PDB entry 6Z9G | X-ray diffraction, 1.76 A resolution | chains A and B

== Chain A ==
Molecule: Periplasmic [NiFeSe] hydrogenase, small subunit
From: Desulfovibrio vulgaris (strain Hildenborough / ATCC 29579 / DSM 644 / NCIMB 8303)
Notes: EC 1.12.7.2
UniProt: Q72AS4 (Q72AS4_DESVH); residues 1-283 here correspond to UniProt positions 35-317 (UniProt number = residue number + 34)
Sequence (283 residues; numbered 1 to 283; the number before each row is that of its first residue):
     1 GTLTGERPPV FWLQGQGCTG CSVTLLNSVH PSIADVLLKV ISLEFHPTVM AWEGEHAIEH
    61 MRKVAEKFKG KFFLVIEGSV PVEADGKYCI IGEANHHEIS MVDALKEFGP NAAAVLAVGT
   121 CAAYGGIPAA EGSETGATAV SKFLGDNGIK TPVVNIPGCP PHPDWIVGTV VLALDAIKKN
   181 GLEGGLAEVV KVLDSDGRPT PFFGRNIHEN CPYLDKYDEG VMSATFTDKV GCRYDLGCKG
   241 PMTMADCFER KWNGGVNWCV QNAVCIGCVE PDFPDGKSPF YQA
Unresolved in the structure: 1-6
Bound ions: 4Fe-4S cluster Fe site 1: Cys18, Cys21, Cys121, Cys159; oxygen-damaged SF4 Fe: Cys18, Glu77, Cys121, Cys159; 4Fe-4S cluster Fe site 2: His208, Cys211, Cys232, Cys238; 4Fe-4S cluster Fe site 3: Cys247, Cys259, Cys265, Cys268
Ligand contacts:
  - oxygen-damaged SF4 / 4Fe-4S cluster: Gly17, Cys18, Thr19, Gly20, Cys21, Glu77, Gly78, Val118, Gly119, Thr120, Cys121, Gly158, Cys159, Pro160, Pro161
  - 4Fe-4S cluster (SF4), molecule 1: Ile207, His208, Cys211, Tyr213, Leu214, Tyr217, Cys232, Arg233, Tyr234, Cys238, Gly240, Pro241, Val260
  - 4Fe-4S cluster (SF4), molecule 2: Ile207, Thr243, Ala245, Cys247, Trp252, Trp258, Cys259, Cys265, Ile266, Gly267, Cys268, Val269

== Chain B ==
Molecule: Periplasmic [NiFeSe] hydrogenase, large subunit, selenocysteine-containing
From: Desulfovibrio vulgaris (strain Hildenborough / ATCC 29579 / DSM 644 / NCIMB 8303)
Notes: EC 1.12.7.2
UniProt: Q72AS3 (Q72AS3_DESVH); residues 12-495 here = UniProt positions 12-495
Sequence (485 residues; row label = number of the first residue in the row):
    12 GATGRTTIAI DPVTRIEGHL KAEVVVENGK VVDARLSGGM YRGFETILRG RDPRDASQIV
    72 QRIC
    75 CGVCPTAHST ASVLALDEAF GAKVPNNGRI TRNLIFGANY LQSHILHFYH LSAQDFVQGP
   135 DTAPFVPRFP KSDLRLSKEL NKAGVDQYIE ALEVRRICHE MVALFGGRMP HVQGQVVGGA
   195 TEIPTKEKLV EYAARFKKVR DFVEQKYVPV VYTIGSKYKD MFKVGQGFKA ALCVGAFPLD
   255 NSGKKHLFMP GVYAKGKDMP FDPSKIKEYV KYSWFAEETT GLNYKEGKTI PAPDKAGAYS
   315 FVKAPRYDGL SLEVGPLARM WVNNPELSPV GKKLLKDLFG ISAKKFRDLG EEAAFSLMGR
   375 HVARAEETYY MLGAIEGWLK EIKAGEDTVV MPAVPASAEG TGFTEAPRGS LLHYVKVKDS
   435 KIDNYQIVSA SLWNCNPRDD MGQRGAVEEA LIGIPVDDIQ NPVNVARLIR AFDPULACAV
   495 H
Unresolved in the structure: 12-14
Covalently attached groups: hydrosulfuric acid (H2S) linked to Sec489
Modified / non-standard residues: Cys75 (3-sulfinoalanine; CSD); Sec489 (selenocysteine)
Differences from the reference sequence: engineered mutation Ala491 (Gly in Q72AS3)
Bound ions: Fe2+: Glu56, Ile441, His495; Ni2+: Cys75, Cys78, Cys492 (together with hydrosulfuric acid); carbonmonoxide-(dicyano) iron Fe: Cys78, Cys492
Ligand contacts:
  - carbonmonoxide-(dicyano) iron (FCO): Cys75, Cys78, His82, Ala420, Pro421, Arg422, Leu425, Ser443, Ala444, Ser445, Cys492
  - hydrosulfuric acid (H2S): Cys75, Cys75, Val77, Cys78, Arg422, Cys492

== How chain A and chain B interact ==
Contacting residue pairs (174; chain A residue first):
  Arg7(A) with Thr136(B), hydrogen bond; Ala137(B)
  Gln14(A) with His30(B), hydrogen bond (backbone-side chain)
  Gly15(A) with His30(B); Met51(B)
  Gln16(A) with Met51(B); Tyr52(B), hydrogen bond (side chain-backbone); Arg53(B)
  Gly17(A) with Met51(B); Arg53(B)
  Cys18(A) with Glu28(B); Arg53(B); Arg73(B); Ile74(B); Cys75(B); Cys75(B); Gly76(B), hydrogen bond (backbone-backbone); His185(B)
  Thr19(A) with Glu28(B), hydrogen bond
  Gly20(A) with Gly76(B); Pro184(B)
  Val23(A) with Gly76(B); Val77(B), hydrophobic; Arg169(B); His173(B); Pro184(B), hydrophobic
  Leu26(A) with Leu120(B), hydrophobic; Arg169(B), hydrogen bond (backbone-side chain)
  Asn27(A) with Arg169(B), hydrogen bond; Arg170(B); His173(B), hydrogen bond; Met183(B)
  Ser28(A) with Arg170(B)
  Val29(A) with Arg170(B)
  Ser32(A) with Glu167(B)
  Ile33(A) with Leu166(B), hydrophobic
  Ala34(A) with Leu166(B), hydrophobic
  Leu38(A) with Thr136(B)
  Ser42(A) with Ala137(B)
  Leu43(A) with Ala137(B); Pro138(B)
  Glu44(A) with Ala137(B)
  Pro47(A) with Thr25(B); Arg26(B), hydrogen bond (backbone-backbone)
  Thr48(A) with Arg26(B); Ile27(B); Leu125(B)
  Val49(A) with Arg26(B); Gln128(B), hydrogen bond (backbone-side chain)
  Met50(A) with Thr25(B); Arg26(B), hydrogen bond (backbone-side chain); Pro138(B)
  Ala51(A) with Arg26(B), hydrogen bond (backbone-side chain); Gln128(B); Pro138(B), hydrogen bond (backbone-backbone); Phe139(B); Arg142(B)
  Trp52(A) with Thr25(B), hydrogen bond (backbone-side chain); Pro141(B); Arg142(B); Phe143(B)
  Glu53(A) with Ile21(B); Pro23(B); Thr25(B); Phe143(B); Ala480(B); Arg484(B), salt bridge
  Gly54(A) with Ile21(B); Asp22(B); Pro23(B), hydrogen bond (backbone-backbone)
  His56(A) with Phe143(B)
  Ile58(A) with Asp22(B); Pro23(B)
  His60(A) with Pro141(B)
  Ala84(A) with Pro307(B), hydrophobic
  Lys87(A) with Pro307(B); Asp308(B), salt bridge; Phe315(B)
  Tyr88(A) with Gly50(B); Met51(B); Tyr52(B), hydrogen bond (backbone-backbone); Pro305(B); Pro307(B); Phe315(B), hydrophobic
  Cys89(A) with His30(B); Gly50(B); Met51(B), hydrophobic
  Ile90(A) with Asp22(B); His30(B); Gly50(B), hydrogen bond (backbone-backbone)
  Ile91(A) with Asp22(B); Pro23(B); His30(B)
  Gly92(A) with Asp22(B); Pro23(B)
  Glu93(A) with Ala20(B); Asp22(B), hydrogen bond (backbone-backbone); Lys32(B), salt bridge
  Ile127(A) with Phe55(B), hydrophobic; Ile58(B); Arg73(B)
  Ala130(A) with Arg62(B)
  Glu131(A) with Ile58(B); Arg62(B), hydrogen bond (backbone-side chain)
  Gly132(A) with Thr57(B), hydrogen bond (backbone-side chain); Ile58(B)
  Ser133(A) with Ile58(B)
  Glu134(A) with Pro305(B)
  Thr135(A) with Tyr52(B)
  Cys159(A) with Arg73(B), hydrogen bond (backbone-side chain); Arg182(B), hydrogen bond (backbone-side chain); His185(B)
  Pro160(A) with Arg182(B), hydrogen bond (backbone-side chain); Pro184(B); His185(B)
  Ala224(A) with Met405(B)
  Thr225(A) with Val403(B); Met405(B)
  Phe226(A) with Thr195(B); Met405(B), hydrophobic
  Thr227(A) with Ala194(B); Thr195(B); Ile197(B); Asp401(B), hydrogen bond; Thr402(B); Val403(B)
  Lys229(A) with Thr195(B), hydrogen bond (side chain-backbone)
  Leu236(A) with Met405(B), hydrophobic
  Trp252(A) with Arg182(B)
  Asn253(A) with His173(B); Glu174(B); Ala177(B); Arg182(B); Met183(B), hydrogen bond (side chain-backbone)
  Gly254(A) with Glu174(B)
  Val256(A) with Glu174(B); Ala177(B), hydrophobic; Leu178(B), hydrophobic; Lys202(B); Arg209(B)
  Asn257(A) with Ala177(B), hydrogen bond (side chain-backbone); Leu178(B), hydrogen bond (side chain-backbone); Gly181(B); Glu196(B), hydrogen bond; Lys202(B)
  Trp258(A) with Gly181(B)
  Cys259(A) with Arg182(B); Gln187(B), hydrogen bond
  Gln261(A) with Glu196(B)
  Asn262(A) with Phe179(B), hydrogen bond (side chain-backbone); Gly180(B); Gly181(B); Gln187(B); Gly188(B), hydrogen bond (side chain-backbone); Thr195(B), hydrogen bond (backbone-side chain); Glu196(B), hydrogen bond
  Ala263(A) with Gln187(B); Thr195(B)
  Val264(A) with Gln187(B), hydrogen bond (backbone-side chain)
  Ile266(A) with Gln69(B); Arg73(B); Gln187(B)
  Cys268(A) with Arg182(B)
  Asp275(A) with Arg62(B), salt bridge
  Ser278(A) with Asp66(B)
  Pro279(A) with Asp63(B); Asp66(B)
  Phe280(A) with Asp66(B), hydrogen bond (backbone-side chain); Gln69(B); Ile70(B), hydrophobic
  Tyr281(A) with Arg65(B); Gln69(B); Val190(B)
  Gln282(A) with Arg65(B), hydrogen bond
Also at the interface, not in a pair above, chain A (80 interface residues in all): Thr24, Leu37, Phe45, Glu55, Pro128, Phe273, Pro274
Also at the interface, not in a pair above, chain B (80 interface residues in all): Gly29, Ser68, His124, Val140, Pro144, Ile163, Ala491

== Overview ==
Chain A and chain B each contribute 80 residues to their interface, with 37 hydrogen bonds and 4 salt bridges.
Among the polar pairs are Glu53(A)-Arg484(B), Lys87(A)-Asp308(B) and Glu93(A)-Lys32(B). Ligands of chain A:
4Fe-4S cluster and oxygen-damaged SF4 / 4Fe-4S cluster.
Here chain A is Periplasmic [NiFeSe] hydrogenase, small subunit and chain B is Periplasmic [NiFeSe]
hydrogenase, large subunit, selenocysteine-containing, both from Desulfovibrio vulgaris (strain Hildenborough
/ ATCC 29579 / DSM 644 / NCIMB 8303). Entry 6Z9G (Structure of [NiFeSe] hydrogenase G491A variant from
Desulfovibrio vulgaris Hildenborough pressurized with Oxygen gas - structure ...) was determined by X-ray
diffraction (same publication as 6Z7R, 6Z8J, 6Z8M, 6Z8O, 6Z9O and 6ZA1).
